2XH0 - chains A and B; structure by X-ray diffraction, 1.70 A resolution.

Chain A (and B):
Molecule: Enolase 1
Organism: Saccharomyces cerevisiae
Notes: EC 4.2.1.11; chain B of this document is another copy of the same molecule, construct and numbering; everything in this record applies to it too
Reference sequence: P00924 (ENO1_YEAST); residues 1-436 here correspond to UniProt positions 2-437 (UniProt number = residue number + 1)
Sequence (443 residues; numbered 1 to 443; the number before each row is that of its first residue):
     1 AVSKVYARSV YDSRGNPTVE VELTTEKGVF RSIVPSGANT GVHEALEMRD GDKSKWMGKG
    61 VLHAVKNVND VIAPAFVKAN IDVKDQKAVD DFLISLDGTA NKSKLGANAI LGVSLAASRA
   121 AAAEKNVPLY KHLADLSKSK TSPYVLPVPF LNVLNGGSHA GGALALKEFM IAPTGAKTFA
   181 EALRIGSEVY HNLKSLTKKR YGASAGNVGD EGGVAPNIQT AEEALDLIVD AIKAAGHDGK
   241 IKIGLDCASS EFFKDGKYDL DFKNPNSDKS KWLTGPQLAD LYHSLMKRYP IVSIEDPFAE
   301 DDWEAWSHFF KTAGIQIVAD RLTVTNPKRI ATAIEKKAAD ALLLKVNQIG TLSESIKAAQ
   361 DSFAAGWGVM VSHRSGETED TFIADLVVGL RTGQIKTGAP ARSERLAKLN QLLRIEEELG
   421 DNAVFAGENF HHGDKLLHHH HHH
Unresolved in the structure: 439-443
Construct notes: expression tag (437-443); engineered mutation N39 (Ser40 in P00924), K167 (Gln168 in P00924), R321 (Asp322 in P00924); conflict I241 (Val242 in P00924)
Ion coordination: Mg2+: D246, E295, D320 (together with phosphoenolpyruvate)
Residues lining bound ligands: phosphoenolpyruvate (PEP): G37, A38, K167, E168, E211, D246, E295, D320, R321, L343, K345, S372, H373, R374, S375, K396
Curated features (UniProtKB/Swiss-Prot):
  - active site: E211 (Proton donor), K345 (Proton acceptor)
  - binding site (substrate): H159, E168, E295, D320, S372 to S375, K396
  - binding site (Mg(2+)): D246, E295, D320
  - modified residue: S118 (Phosphoserine), S137 (Phosphoserine), S187 (Phosphoserine), T312 (Phosphothreonine), T323 (Phosphothreonine)
  - cross-link (Glycyl lysine isopeptide (Lys-Gly)): K59 (interchain with G-Cter in ubiquitin), K242 (interchain with G-Cter in ubiquitin), K357 (interchain with G-Cter in ubiquitin)

Chain A / chain B interface:
Contacting residue pairs (86):
  Y6(A) - E417(B)  hydrogen bond
  R8(A) - R414(B)
  R8(A) - E417(B)  salt bridge
  S9(A) - L413(B)
  V10(A) - N410(B)
  Y11(A) - L183(B)  hydrophobic
  Y11(A) - R184(B)  hydrogen bond (side chain-backbone)
  Y11(A) - S187(B)
  Y11(A) - L406(B)  hydrophobic
  Y11(A) - N410(B)  hydrogen bond (backbone-side chain)
  Y11(A) - L413(B)  hydrophobic
  D12(A) - L406(B)
  S13(A) - A401(B)
  S13(A) - R402(B)  hydrogen bond (backbone-backbone)
  S13(A) - S403(B)
  R14(A) - H191(B)  hydrogen bond (backbone-side chain)
  R14(A) - P400(B)
  G15(A) - S187(B)
  G15(A) - H191(B)
  G15(A) - P400(B)
  N16(A) - H191(B)
  E20(A) - R414(B)  salt bridge
  R31(A) - R414(B)
  S54(A) - E188(B)
  K55(A) - E188(B)
  W56(A) - R184(B)
  W56(A) - S187(B)
  W56(A) - E188(B)  hydrogen bond (backbone-side chain)
  G161(A) - A203(B)
  L183(A) - Y11(B)  hydrophobic
  R184(A) - Y11(B)  hydrogen bond (backbone-side chain)
  R184(A) - K55(B)
  R184(A) - W56(B)
  S187(A) - Y11(B)
  S187(A) - G15(B)
  S187(A) - W56(B)
  E188(A) - K55(B)
  E188(A) - W56(B)  hydrogen bond (side chain-backbone)
  H191(A) - R14(B)  hydrogen bond (side chain-backbone)
  H191(A) - G15(B)
  H191(A) - N16(B)
  H191(A) - M57(B)
  A203(A) - G161(B)
  S204(A) - N217(B)
  N207(A) - N207(B)
  N207(A) - V208(B)
  N207(A) - G209(B)
  N207(A) - A215(B)  hydrogen bond (side chain-backbone)
  V208(A) - N207(B)
  V208(A) - V208(B)  hydrogen bond (backbone-backbone)
  V208(A) - R402(B)
  G209(A) - N207(B)
  A215(A) - N207(B)  hydrogen bond (backbone-side chain)
  N217(A) - S204(B)
  E377(A) - S403(B)  hydrogen bond (backbone-side chain)
  T378(A) - S403(B)
  E379(A) - A407(B)
  E379(A) - N410(B)  hydrogen bond
  E379(A) - R414(B)  salt bridge
  P400(A) - R14(B)
  P400(A) - G15(B)  hydrogen bond (backbone-backbone)
  A401(A) - S13(B)
  R402(A) - S13(B)  hydrogen bond (backbone-backbone)
  R402(A) - V208(B)
  R402(A) - R402(B)
  R402(A) - E404(B)
  S403(A) - S13(B)
  S403(A) - E377(B)
  S403(A) - T378(B)
  S403(A) - E404(B)  hydrogen bond (backbone-side chain)
  E404(A) - R402(B)
  E404(A) - S403(B)  hydrogen bond (side chain-backbone)
  L406(A) - Y11(B)  hydrophobic
  L406(A) - D12(B)
  A407(A) - E379(B)
  N410(A) - V10(B)
  N410(A) - Y11(B)  hydrogen bond (side chain-backbone)
  N410(A) - E379(B)  hydrogen bond
  L413(A) - S9(B)
  L413(A) - Y11(B)  hydrophobic
  R414(A) - R8(B)
  R414(A) - E20(B)  salt bridge
  R414(A) - R31(B)
  R414(A) - E379(B)  salt bridge
  E417(A) - Y6(B)  hydrogen bond
  E417(A) - R8(B)  salt bridge
Other interface residues (no listed pair), chain A (48 interface residues in all): I33, H159, A160, N192, K194, K198
Other interface residues (no listed pair), chain B (48 interface residues in all): E22, I33, S54, H159, A160, D210

Summary:
The chain A/chain B interface involves 48 residues from each chain; the contacts include 21 hydrogen bonds and
6 salt bridges. Among the polar pairs are R8(A)-E417(B), E20(A)-R414(B) and E379(A)-R414(B). Chain A binds
phosphoenolpyruvate.
Chain A and chain B are both Enolase 1 (Saccharomyces cerevisiae); the structure, Engineering the enolase
active site pocket: Crystal structure of the S39N Q167K D321R mutant of yeast ..., was determined by X-ray
diffraction together with 2XGZ, 2XH2, 2XH4 and 2XH7 from the same study.
